Entry 4P6T (X-ray diffraction, 2.50 A resolution); this record covers chains A and B.

# Chain A (and B)
Name: Tyrosinase
From: Bacillus megaterium
Notes: EC 1.14.18.1; chain B of this document is another copy of the same molecule, construct and numbering; everything in this record applies to it too
UniProtKB: B2ZB02 (B2ZB02_BACME); residue numbers follow UniProt; this construct covers 4-290
Sequence (287 residues; row label = number of the first residue in the row):
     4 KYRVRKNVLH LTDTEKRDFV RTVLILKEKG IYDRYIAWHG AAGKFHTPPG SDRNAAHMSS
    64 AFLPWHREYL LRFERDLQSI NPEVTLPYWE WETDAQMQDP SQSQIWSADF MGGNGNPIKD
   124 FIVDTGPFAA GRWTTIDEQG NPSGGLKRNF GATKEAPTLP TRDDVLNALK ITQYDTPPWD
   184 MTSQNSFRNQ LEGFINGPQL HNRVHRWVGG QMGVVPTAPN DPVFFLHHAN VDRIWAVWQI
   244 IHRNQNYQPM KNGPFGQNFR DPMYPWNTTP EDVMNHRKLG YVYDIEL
Ion coordination: Cu ion site 1: His42, His60, His69 (together with 4-(2-hydroxyethyl)phenol); Cu ion site 2: His204, His208, His231
Small-molecule neighbours: 4-(2-hydroxyethyl)phenol (YRL): His42, His60, His204, Asn205, His208, Arg209, Val217, Val218, Ala221, Phe227
Reported in the primary citation:
  - binding site for 4-(2-hydroxyethyl)phenol: His208
  - conformationally variable residues (loop rearrangement): Val218
  - mutagenesis - R209H: decreased catalytic activity (diphenolase activity) (citing earlier work)
  - mutagenesis - R209H: increased catalytic activity (monophenolase activity) (citing earlier work)
  - catalytic residues: Glu195, Asn205 (proposed by the authors, not directly observed)
  - mutagenesis - E195L, E195R: abolished expression

# How chain A and chain B interact
Residue-residue contacts (51):
  Lys32(A) with Phe258(B)
  Gly33(A) with Phe258(B)
  Ile34(A) with Phe258(B), hydrophobic
  Asp36(A) with Phe48(B)
  Arg37(A) with Phe48(B); Pro265(B); Tyr267(B); Trp269(B), hydrogen bond (side chain-backbone); Asn270(B)
  Ala40(A) with Phe48(B), hydrophobic; Tyr267(B), hydrogen bond (backbone-side chain)
  Trp41(A) with Tyr267(B), hydrogen bond (backbone-side chain); Pro268(B), hydrogen bond (side chain-backbone)
  Ala44(A) with Ala44(B), hydrophobic; Tyr267(B)
  Lys47(A) with Ala44(B); Lys47(B); Gln142(B); Gly143(B)
  Phe48(A) with Asp36(B); Arg37(B); Ala40(B), hydrophobic
  His49(A) with Gln142(B); Gly143(B); Asn144(B)
  Pro52(A) with Asp36(B); Ile139(B), hydrophobic; Pro145(B)
  Gly53(A) with Asn144(B); Pro145(B)
  Arg75(A) with Asn270(B), hydrogen bond
  Glu141(A) with Lys47(B), hydrogen bond (backbone-side chain)
  Gln142(A) with Lys47(B); His49(B)
  Gly143(A) with Lys47(B); His49(B)
  Asn144(A) with His49(B), hydrogen bond
  Pro145(A) with Gly53(B)
  Phe258(A) with Lys32(B); Gly33(B); Ile34(B), hydrophobic
  Pro265(A) with Arg37(B)
  Met266(A) with Arg37(B)
  Tyr267(A) with Arg37(B); Ala40(B), hydrogen bond (side chain-backbone); Trp41(B), hydrogen bond (side chain-backbone); Ala44(B)
  Pro268(A) with Trp41(B), hydrogen bond (backbone-side chain)
  Trp269(A) with Arg37(B), hydrogen bond (backbone-side chain)
  Asn270(A) with Arg37(B), hydrogen bond; Arg75(B)
Interface residues without a listed pair, chain A (27 interface residues in all): Ile139
Interface residues without a listed pair, chain B (26 interface residues in all): Gly43, Pro52

# Summary
27 residues of chain A and 26 residues of chain B are in contact, with 12 hydrogen bonds. Among the polar
pairs are Arg37(A)-Trp269(B), Ala40(A)-Tyr267(B) and Trp41(A)-Tyr267(B). Chain A binds
4-(2-hydroxyethyl)phenol. His42(A), His60(A) and His69(A) form the Cu ion site 1. From the paper: catalytic
residues Glu195(A) and Asn205(A); E195L and E195R of chain A abolish expression.
Both chains are Tyrosinase (Bacillus megaterium). Entry 4P6T (Crystal Structure of tyrosinase from Bacillus
megaterium with p-tyrosol in the active site) was determined by X-ray diffraction, deposited together with
4P6R and 4P6S.
